6SKX - chain A; structure by X-ray diffraction, 2.25 A resolution.

# Chain A
Name: Oxidoreductase, putative
Source organism: Neosartorya fumigata (strain ATCC MYA-4609 / Af293 / CBS 101355 / FGSC A1100)
Notes: EC 1.1.1.31
UniProtKB: Q4WDZ8 (Q4WDZ8_ASPFU); residue numbers follow UniProt; this construct covers 1-285
Chain sequence (285 residues; numbered 1 to 285; the number before each row is that of its first residue):
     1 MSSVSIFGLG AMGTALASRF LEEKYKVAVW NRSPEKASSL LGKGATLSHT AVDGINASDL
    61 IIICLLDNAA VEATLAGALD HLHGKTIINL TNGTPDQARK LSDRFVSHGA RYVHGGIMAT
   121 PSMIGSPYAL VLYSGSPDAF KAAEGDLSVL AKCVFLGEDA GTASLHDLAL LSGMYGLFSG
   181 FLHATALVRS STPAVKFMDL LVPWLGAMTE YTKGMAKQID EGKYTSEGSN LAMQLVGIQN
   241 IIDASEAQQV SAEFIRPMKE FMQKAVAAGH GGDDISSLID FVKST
Unresolved in the structure: 227-228, 284-285
Reported in the primary citation:
  - catalytic residues: Asp-167, Tyr-175 (proposed by the authors, not directly observed)

# In short
The paper reports catalytic residues Asp-167 and Tyr-175.
Chain A is Oxidoreductase, putative (Neosartorya fumigata (strain ATCC MYA-4609 / Af293 / CBS 101355 / FGSC
A1100)); the structure, Structure of Reductive Aminase from Neosartorya fumigata, was determined by X-ray
diffraction (same publication as 6SLE).
